PDB entry 8E8Z | electron microscopy, 3.15 A resolution | chains 1 and 3 of the 6 polymer chains in the assembly

# Chain 1
Molecule: Capsid protein VP1
From: Human poliovirus 1 strain Sabin
Reference sequence: P03301 (POLG_POL1S); residues 22-302 here correspond to UniProt positions 601-881 (UniProt number = residue number + 579)
Sequence (281 residues; numbered 22 to 302; the number before each row is that of its first residue):
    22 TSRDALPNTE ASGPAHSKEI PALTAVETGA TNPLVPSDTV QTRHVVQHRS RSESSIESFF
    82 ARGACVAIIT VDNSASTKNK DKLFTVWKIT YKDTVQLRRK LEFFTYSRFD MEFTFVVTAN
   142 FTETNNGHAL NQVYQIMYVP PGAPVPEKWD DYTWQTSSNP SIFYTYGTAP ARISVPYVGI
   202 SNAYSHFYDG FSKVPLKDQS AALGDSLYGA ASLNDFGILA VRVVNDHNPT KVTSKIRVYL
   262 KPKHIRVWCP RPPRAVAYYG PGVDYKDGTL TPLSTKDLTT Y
Swiss-Prot annotation at these positions:
  - site: Tyr-302 (Cleavage)

# Chain 3
Molecule: Capsid protein VP3
From: Human poliovirus 1 strain Sabin
Reference sequence: E7CRL3 (E7CRL3_9ENTO); residues 1-235 here correspond to UniProt positions 342-576 (UniProt number = residue number + 341)
Sequence (235 residues; row label = number of the first residue in the row):
     1 GLPVMNTPGS NQYLTADNFQ SPCALPEFDV TPPIDIPGEV KNMMELAEID TMIPFDLSAK
    61 KKNTMEMYRV RLSDKPHTDD PILCLSLSPA SDPRLSHTML GEILNYYTHW AGSLKFTFLF
   121 CGSMMATGKL LVSYAPPGAD PPKKRKEAML GTHVIWDIGL QSSCTMVVPW ISNTTYRQTI
   181 DDSFTEGGYI SVFYQTRIVV PLSTPREMDI LGFVSACNDF SVRLMRDTTH IEQKA

# Interface between chain 1 and chain 3
Residue-residue contacts (140; chain 1 residue first):
  Leu-27(1) with Asn-218(3); Asp-219(3); Phe-220(3); Ser-221(3)
  Ala-43(1) with Cys-164(3); Thr-165(3), hydrogen bond (backbone-backbone)
  Leu-44(1) with Ser-163(3)
  Thr-45(1) with Ser-162(3); Ser-163(3), hydrogen bond (backbone-side chain); Thr-165(3)
  Ala-46(1) with Ser-162(3); Ser-163(3), hydrogen bond (backbone-side chain)
  Val-47(1) with Ser-163(3), hydrogen bond (backbone-side chain)
  Glu-48(1) with Leu-119(3); Ser-162(3), hydrogen bond
  Thr-52(1) with Glu-48(3); Asp-50(3)
  Asn-53(1) with Lys-115(3)
  Leu-55(1) with Cys-217(3), hydrogen bond (backbone-side chain)
  Val-56(1) with Asn-218(3)
  Pro-57(1) with Ser-113(3)
  Thr-60(1) with Val-167(3)
  Arg-70(1) with Ala-111(3); Tyr-176(3); Asp-219(3), hydrogen bond (side chain-backbone); Ser-221(3), hydrogen bond
  Ser-71(1) with Ser-221(3), hydrogen bond (backbone-side chain)
  Arg-72(1) with Asn-42(3), hydrogen bond (backbone-side chain); Met-44(3); Glu-48(3), salt bridge; Cys-217(3); Asn-218(3), hydrogen bond (side chain-backbone); Phe-220(3), hydrogen bond (side chain-backbone); Ser-221(3)
  Glu-74(1) with Tyr-107(3), hydrogen bond (backbone-side chain); Val-222(3); Arg-223(3)
  Ser-75(1) with Asn-42(3), hydrogen bond; Met-43(3), hydrogen bond (backbone-backbone); Met-44(3); Tyr-107(3); Val-222(3)
  Ser-76(1) with Lys-41(3); Asn-42(3)
  Ile-77(1) with Val-40(3); Lys-41(3), hydrogen bond (backbone-backbone); Met-43(3), hydrophobic
  Ser-79(1) with Met-225(3)
  Phe-80(1) with Met-43(3), hydrophobic; Tyr-107(3); Met-225(3)
  Ala-82(1) with Thr-15(3)
  Arg-83(1) with Thr-15(3); Asp-227(3), salt bridge
  Gly-84(1) with Thr-15(3), hydrogen bond (backbone-backbone)
  Asp-114(1) with Gln-233(3), hydrogen bond (backbone-side chain)
  Val-116(1) with Gln-233(3)
  Gln-117(1) with Asp-227(3), hydrogen bond
  Arg-120(1) with Glu-102(3), salt bridge; Tyr-106(3), hydrogen bond; Ile-231(3)
  Lys-121(1) with Tyr-106(3)
  Phe-124(1) with Met-99(3), hydrophobic; Tyr-106(3), hydrophobic
  Phe-125(1) with Val-40(3), hydrophobic; Met-43(3), hydrophobic; Leu-46(3), hydrophobic
  Arg-129(1) with Val-30(3); Thr-31(3), hydrogen bond (side chain-backbone); Pro-32(3); Pro-33(3)
  Glu-133(1) with Phe-19(3); Ser-21(3), hydrogen bond
  Thr-135(1) with Tyr-13(3)
  Pro-181(1) with Ala-24(3)
  Ala-190(1) with Asn-11(3)
  Arg-193(1) with Tyr-13(3); Asp-17(3), salt bridge; Ser-21(3)
  Ile-194(1) with Pro-22(3); Ala-24(3), hydrophobic
  Ser-195(1) with Ser-21(3); Pro-22(3), hydrogen bond (backbone-backbone); Cys-23(3); Ala-24(3), hydrogen bond (backbone-backbone)
  Pro-197(1) with Cys-23(3)
  Tyr-198(1) with Phe-28(3); Val-30(3), hydrophobic
  Gly-200(1) with Thr-31(3)
  Ser-202(1) with Thr-31(3)
  Asn-203(1) with Thr-31(3); Pro-32(3), hydrogen bond (side chain-backbone); Ile-34(3)
  Tyr-260(1) with Tyr-13(3)
  Lys-262(1) with Asp-17(3), salt bridge
  Lys-264(1) with Phe-19(3), hydrogen bond (side chain-backbone)
  Arg-267(1) with Pro-33(3); Glu-39(3), salt bridge
  Val-268(1) with Glu-39(3); Val-40(3), hydrogen bond (backbone-backbone)
  Trp-269(1) with Ile-36(3), hydrogen bond (side chain-backbone); Pro-37(3); Gly-38(3); Glu-39(3)
  Cys-270(1) with Pro-37(3)
  Pro-271(1) with Leu-46(3), hydrophobic
  Arg-272(1) with Met-99(3)
  Pro-274(1) with Met-99(3); Glu-102(3)
  Thr-292(1) with Asn-63(3)
  Pro-293(1) with Asn-63(3)
  Leu-294(1) with Asn-63(3), hydrogen bond (backbone-side chain); Met-67(3), hydrophobic; His-97(3)
  Ser-295(1) with Leu-57(3)
  Thr-296(1) with Leu-57(3); Ala-59(3); Lys-62(3)
  Lys-297(1) with Leu-57(3), hydrogen bond (backbone-backbone); Ser-58(3); Arg-94(3)
  Asp-298(1) with Arg-94(3), hydrogen bond (backbone-side chain)
  Leu-299(1) with Phe-55(3); Asp-56(3); Ile-82(3); Leu-83(3); Cys-84(3), hydrogen bond (backbone-backbone)
  Thr-300(1) with Pro-81(3); Ile-82(3); Cys-84(3); Lys-143(3)
  Thr-301(1) with Cys-84(3); Arg-94(3), hydrogen bond (backbone-side chain)
  Tyr-302(1) with Cys-84(3); Leu-85(3); Ser-86(3), hydrogen bond (backbone-side chain); Pro-141(3), hydrophobic; Pro-142(3), hydrogen bond (side chain-backbone); Tyr-189(3), hydrophobic; Ser-191(3), hydrogen bond
Interface residues without a listed pair, chain 1 (80 interface residues in all): Pro-28, Val-61, Thr-115, Val-137, Tyr-159, Pro-191, Val-196, Val-199, Ile-201, Ala-204, Val-277, Ala-278, Tyr-279, Leu-291
Interface residues without a listed pair, chain 3 (91 interface residues in all): Leu-14, Ala-16, Gln-20, Leu-25, Ile-49, Val-70, Pro-93, Ile-103, Gly-112, Thr-117, Thr-152, Trp-156, Gln-161, Thr-175, Ile-190, Phe-213, Thr-228, His-230
Interface features reported in the paper:
  - epitope / paratope residues, chain 1: Asp-114(1)

# In short
80 residues of chain 1 and 91 residues of chain 3 are in contact, with 36 hydrogen bonds and 6 salt bridges.
Among the polar pairs are Arg-72(1)/Glu-48(3), Arg-83(1)/Asp-227(3) and Arg-120(1)/Glu-102(3). The paper
reports the epitope/paratope residue Asp-114(1).
Here chain 1 is Capsid protein VP1 and chain 3 is Capsid protein VP3, both from Human poliovirus 1 strain
Sabin. Entry 8E8Z (9H2 Fab-Sabin poliovirus 1 complex) was determined by electron microscopy (same publication
as 8E8L, 8E8R, 8E8S, 8E8X and 8E8Y).
